1ZCV - chain A; structure by X-ray diffraction, 1.98 A resolution.

Chain A:
Molecule: Glycogenin-1
Organism: Oryctolagus cuniculus
Notes: EC 2.4.1.186
UniProt: P13280 (GLYG_RABIT); residues 0-332 here = UniProt positions 0-332
Chain sequence (353 residues; numbered -20 to 332; the number before each row is that of its first residue; numbers below 1 keep their minus sign (Met-20 is residue -20)):
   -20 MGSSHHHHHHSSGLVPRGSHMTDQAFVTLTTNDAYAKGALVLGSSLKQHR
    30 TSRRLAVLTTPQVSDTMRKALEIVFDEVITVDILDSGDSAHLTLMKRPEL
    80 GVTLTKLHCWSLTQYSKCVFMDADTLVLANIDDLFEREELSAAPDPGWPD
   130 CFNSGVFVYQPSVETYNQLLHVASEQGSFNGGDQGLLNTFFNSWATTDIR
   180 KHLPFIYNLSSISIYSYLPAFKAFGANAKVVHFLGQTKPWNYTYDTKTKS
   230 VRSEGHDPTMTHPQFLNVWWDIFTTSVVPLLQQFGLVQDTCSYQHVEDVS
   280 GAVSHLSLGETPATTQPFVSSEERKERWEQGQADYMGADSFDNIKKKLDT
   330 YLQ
Not modelled in the structure: -20 to -1, 233-238, 266-332
Sequence notes: cloning artifact (-20 to -1); engineered mutation Asn159 (Asp in P13280)
Reported in the primary citation:
  - mutagenesis - D159N, D162N, D162S: abolished catalytic activity on self-glucosylation
  - conformationally variable residues (order/disorder transition): Tyr194, Tyr196
  - catalytic residues: Asp162
  - post-translational modification sites: Tyr194 (citing earlier work)
  - mutagenesis - D162S (190-fold): decreased catalytic activity (UDP-glucose hydrolytic activity)

In short:
The paper reports the catalytic residue Asp162; D159N, D162N and D162S abolish catalytic activity on
self-glucosylation.
Chain A is Glycogenin-1 (Oryctolagus cuniculus); the structure, apo form of a mutant of glycogenin in which
Asp159 is replaced by Asn, was determined by X-ray diffraction, deposited together with 1ZCT, 1ZCU and 1ZCY.
